PDB entry 5VBZ | X-ray diffraction, 2.20 A resolution | chain A

# Chain A
Protein: GTPase HRas
Organism: Homo sapiens
UniProt: P01112 (RASH_HUMAN); residues 1-166 here = UniProt positions 1-166
Chain sequence (171 residues; each row starts with the number of its first residue; numbers below 1 keep their minus sign (Gly-4 is residue -4)):
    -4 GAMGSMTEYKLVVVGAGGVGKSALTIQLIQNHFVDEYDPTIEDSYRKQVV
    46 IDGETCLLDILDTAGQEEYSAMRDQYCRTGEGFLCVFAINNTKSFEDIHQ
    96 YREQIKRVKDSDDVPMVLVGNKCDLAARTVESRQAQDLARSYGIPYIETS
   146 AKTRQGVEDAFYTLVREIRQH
Unresolved in the structure: -4 to 0, 61-71
Differences from the reference sequence: expression tag (-4 to 0); engineered mutation Cys72 (Met in P01112)
Bound ions: Mg2+: Ser17, Thr35 (together with GMP-PNP)
Ligand contacts: GMP-PNP (GNP; phosphoaminophosphonic acid-guanylate ester): Ala11, Gly12, Gly13, Val14, Gly15, Lys16, Ser17, Ala18, Phe28, Val29, Asp30, Glu31, Tyr32, Asp33, Pro34, Thr35, Thr58, Ala59, Gly60, Asn116, Lys117, Asp119, Leu120, Ser145, Ala146, Lys147
Swiss-Prot annotation at these positions:
  - region: His166 (Hypervariable region)
  - motif: Tyr32 to Tyr40 (Effector region)
  - binding site (GTP): Gly13 to Ala18, Val29 to Thr35, Ala59, Gly60, Asn116 to Asp119, Ser145 to Lys147
  - modified residue: Met1 (N-acetylmethionine), Thr2 (N-acetylthreonine), Cys118 (S-nitrosocysteine)
  - glycosylation: Thr35 (Microbial infection: O-linked (Glc) threonine)
What the authors report for this chain:
  - binding site for the ligand 92V: Cys72

# In short
Ligands of chain A: GMP-PNP. Ser17 and Thr35 form the Mg2+ site. Curated annotation (UniProt) lists 22
GTP-binding residues. The paper reports a binding site for the ligand 92V at Cys72.
Chain A is GTPase HRas (Homo sapiens); the structure, Crystal Structure of Small Molecule Disulfide 2C07 Bound
to H-Ras M72C GppNHp, was determined by X-ray diffraction, deposited together with 5VBE and 5VBM.
